7D8P - chains A and B of the 4 polymer chains in the assembly; structure by X-ray diffraction, 2.00 A resolution.

== Chain A (and B) ==
Protein: 14-3-3 protein zeta/delta
Source organism: Homo sapiens
Notes: chain B of this document is another copy of the same molecule, construct and numbering; everything in this record applies to it too
UniProtKB: P63104 (1433Z_HUMAN); numbering as in UniProt (aligned over 1-245)
Sequence (265 residues; numbered -19 to 245; the number before each row is that of its first residue; numbers below 1 keep their minus sign (Met-19 is residue -19)):
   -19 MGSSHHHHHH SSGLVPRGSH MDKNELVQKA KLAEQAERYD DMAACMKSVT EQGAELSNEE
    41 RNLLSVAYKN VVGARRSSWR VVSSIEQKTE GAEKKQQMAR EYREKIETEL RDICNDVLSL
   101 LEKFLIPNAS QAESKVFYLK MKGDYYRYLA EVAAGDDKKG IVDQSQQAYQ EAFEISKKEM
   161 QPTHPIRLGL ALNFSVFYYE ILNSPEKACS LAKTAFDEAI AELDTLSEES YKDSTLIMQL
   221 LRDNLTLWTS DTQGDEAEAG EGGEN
Disordered / not traced: -19 to 0, 70-72, 208-209, 231-245 (chain B: -19 to 1, 231-245)
Construct notes: initiating methionine (-19); expression tag (-18 to 0)

== Interface between chain A and chain B ==
Residue-residue contacts (35; chain A residue first):
  Glu5(A) with Met78(B)
  Gln8(A) with Lys75(B); Met78(B)
  Lys9(A) with Met78(B)
  Leu12(A) with Ile65(B), hydrophobic; Met78(B), hydrophobic; Ala79(B), hydrophobic; Tyr82(B), hydrophobic
  Ala13(A) with Tyr82(B)
  Gln15(A) with Val61(B); Ile65(B)
  Ala16(A) with Ser58(B), hydrogen bond (backbone-side chain); Val62(B), hydrophobic
  Arg18(A) with Ser58(B); Tyr82(B), hydrogen bond; Lys85(B); Glu89(B), salt bridge
  Asp21(A) with Tyr82(B), hydrogen bond; Lys85(B)
  Ser58(A) with Ala16(B), hydrogen bond (side chain-backbone); Arg18(B)
  Val61(A) with Gln15(B)
  Val62(A) with Ala16(B), hydrophobic
  Ile65(A) with Leu12(B), hydrophobic; Gln15(B)
  Lys75(A) with Gln8(B)
  Met78(A) with Glu5(B); Gln8(B)
  Ala79(A) with Leu12(B), hydrophobic
  Tyr82(A) with Ala13(B); Arg18(B), hydrogen bond; Asp21(B), hydrogen bond
  Lys85(A) with Arg18(B)
  Ile86(A) with Arg18(B)
  Glu89(A) with Arg18(B), salt bridge
Also at the interface, not in a pair above, chain B (21 interface residues in all): Lys9, Arg55, Ile86

== Summary ==
20 residues of chain A and 21 residues of chain B are in contact, with 6 hydrogen bonds and 2 salt bridges.
Among the polar pairs are Arg18(A)-Glu89(B), Ala16(A)-Ser58(B) and Arg18(A)-Tyr82(B).
Both chains are 14-3-3 protein zeta/delta (Homo sapiens). Entry 7D8P (CRTC1 pSer151 peptide in complex with
14-3-3 zeta) was determined by X-ray diffraction together with 7D8H and 7D9V from the same study.
